Entry 7ZMK (X-ray diffraction, 3.40 A resolution); this record covers chains A and O of the 24 polymer chains in the assembly.

Chain A (and O):
Protein: Microfibril-associated glycoprotein 4
Source organism: Homo sapiens
Notes: chain O of this document is another copy of the same molecule, construct and numbering; everything in this record applies to it too
Reference sequence: P55083 (MFAP4_HUMAN); residues -20 to 234 here correspond to UniProt positions 1-255 (UniProt number = residue number + 21)
Amino-acid sequence (255 residues; numbered -20 to 234; the number before each row is that of its first residue; numbers below 1 keep their minus sign (Met-20 is residue -20)):
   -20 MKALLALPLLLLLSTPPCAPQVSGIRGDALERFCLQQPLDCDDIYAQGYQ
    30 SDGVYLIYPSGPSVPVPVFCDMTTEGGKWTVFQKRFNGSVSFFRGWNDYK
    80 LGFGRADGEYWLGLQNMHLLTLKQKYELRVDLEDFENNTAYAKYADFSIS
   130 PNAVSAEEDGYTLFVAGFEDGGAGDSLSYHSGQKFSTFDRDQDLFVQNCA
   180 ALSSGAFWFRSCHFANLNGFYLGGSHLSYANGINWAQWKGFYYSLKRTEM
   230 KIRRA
Disordered / not traced: -20 to 13
Swiss-Prot annotation at these positions:
  - motif: Arg5 to Asp7 (Cell attachment site)
  - glycosylation (N-linked (GlcNAc...) asparagine): Asn66, Asn116

How chain A and chain O interact:
Contacting residue pairs (13):
  Gly161(A) with Val175(O)
  Gln162(A) with Val175(O)
  Lys163(A) with Val175(O)
  Asp170(A) with Asp170(O)
  Asp172(A) with Asp172(O)
  Leu173(A) with Leu173(O); Phe174(O); Val175(O)
  Phe174(A) with Leu173(O)
  Val175(A) with Gly161(O); Gln162(O); Lys163(O); Leu173(O)

Overview:
Chain A and chain O each contribute 8 residues to their interface.
Both chains are Microfibril-associated glycoprotein 4 (Homo sapiens). Entry 7ZMK (Structure of human MFAP4 in
complex with the Fab fragment of the AS0326 monoclonal antibody) was determined by X-ray diffraction.
